Entry 3NAP (X-ray diffraction, 2.50 A resolution); this record covers chains A and B of the 3 polymer chains in the assembly.

# Chain A
Molecule: Capsid protein
From: Triatoma virus
Notes: fragment: vp1
Reference sequence: Q9QEY5 (Q9QEY5_9VIRU); residues 1-271 here correspond to UniProt positions 598-868 (UniProt number = residue number + 597)
Sequence (271 residues; numbered 1 to 271; the number before each row is that of its first residue):
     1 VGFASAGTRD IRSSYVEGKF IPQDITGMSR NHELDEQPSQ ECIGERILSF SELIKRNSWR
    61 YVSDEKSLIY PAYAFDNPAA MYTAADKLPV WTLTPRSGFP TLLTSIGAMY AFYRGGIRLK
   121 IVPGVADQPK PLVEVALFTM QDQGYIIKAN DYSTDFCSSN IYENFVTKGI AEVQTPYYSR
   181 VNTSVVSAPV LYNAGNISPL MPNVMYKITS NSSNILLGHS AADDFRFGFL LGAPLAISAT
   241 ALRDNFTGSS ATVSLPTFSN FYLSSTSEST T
Unresolved in the structure: 265-271

# Chain B
Molecule: Capsid protein
From: Triatoma virus
Notes: fragment: vp2
Reference sequence: Q9QEY5 (Q9QEY5_9VIRU); numbering as in UniProt (aligned over 1-255)
Sequence (255 residues; row label = number of the first residue in the row):
     1 LAVNNVNMKQ MNVNSSQDTT FEQRSQEKVQ AGEINESIEF RNQITTFVHD NPIITEQLIG
    61 DSPQPSGDVR SVSDARTHSI IDFLERPQFI GSFLWNTSDI ENKEIFSLKL PDALMSPMIR
   121 EKLSGFTSFS ASTVFHIQVN AHPFQCGRLV LAAVPVPDIL PLHRLNMLSF DVSNVITLPH
   181 VQLDISKETE VLLKIPYVSP FVQYDLVTKF TPWAAFLAHV YAPLNTPSAA SLQVNVFAHF
   241 EDIKLGFPTS AIVAQ
Unresolved in the structure: 1-8

# How chain A and chain B interact
Pairs across the interface (39; chain A residue first):
  Ala6(A) with Lys187(B)
  Gly7(A) with Lys187(B); Glu188(B)
  Thr8(A) with Arg148(B), hydrogen bond; Glu188(B), hydrogen bond (backbone-side chain)
  Arg12(A) with Thr177(B), hydrogen bond (side chain-backbone); Leu178(B), hydrogen bond (side chain-backbone); Pro179(B); His180(B)
  Ala108(A) with Arg164(B), hydrogen bond (backbone-side chain)
  Ala111(A) with Pro155(B), hydrophobic
  Phe112(A) with Pro155(B), hydrophobic; Val198(B), hydrophobic
  Val181(A) with Pro200(B)
  Thr183(A) with Ser199(B); Pro200(B)
  Val185(A) with Ile159(B), hydrophobic; Pro200(B), hydrophobic
  Val186(A) with Pro161(B)
  Ser187(A) with Pro161(B)
  Pro189(A) with Ile159(B)
  Pro199(A) with Phe201(B), hydrophobic
  Leu200(A) with Ile159(B), hydrophobic; Pro200(B), hydrophobic
  Phe229(A) with Pro155(B); Pro179(B), hydrophobic
  Leu231(A) with Pro155(B); Arg164(B); Thr177(B), hydrogen bond (backbone-side chain); Leu178(B)
  Gly232(A) with Arg164(B), hydrogen bond (backbone-side chain); Thr177(B)
  Ala233(A) with Arg164(B), hydrogen bond (backbone-side chain); Met167(B)
  Pro234(A) with His163(B); Arg164(B); Met167(B)
  Leu235(A) with His163(B); Met167(B), hydrophobic
Interface residues without a listed pair, chain A (24 interface residues in all): Met109, Ala188, Leu230
Interface residues without a listed pair, chain B (25 interface residues in all): Ala153, Val156, Leu160, Asn174, Ile176, Gln182, Asp184, Phe210

# Overview
24 residues of chain A and 25 residues of chain B are in contact; the contacts include 8 hydrogen bonds. Polar
contacts include Thr8(A)-Arg148(B), Thr8(A)-Glu188(B) and Arg12(A)-Thr177(B).
Chain A is Capsid protein and chain B is Capsid protein, both from Triatoma virus; the structure, Structure of
Triatoma Virus (TrV), was determined by X-ray diffraction.
